PDB entry 6IDZ | X-ray diffraction, 2.71 A resolution | chains A and B

# Chain A
Molecule: Hemagglutinin HA1 chain
From: Influenza A virus
Reference sequence: R4NN21 (R4NN21_9INFA); residues 1-321 here correspond to UniProt positions 19-339 (UniProt number = residue number + 18)
Chain sequence (321 residues; each row starts with the number of its first residue):
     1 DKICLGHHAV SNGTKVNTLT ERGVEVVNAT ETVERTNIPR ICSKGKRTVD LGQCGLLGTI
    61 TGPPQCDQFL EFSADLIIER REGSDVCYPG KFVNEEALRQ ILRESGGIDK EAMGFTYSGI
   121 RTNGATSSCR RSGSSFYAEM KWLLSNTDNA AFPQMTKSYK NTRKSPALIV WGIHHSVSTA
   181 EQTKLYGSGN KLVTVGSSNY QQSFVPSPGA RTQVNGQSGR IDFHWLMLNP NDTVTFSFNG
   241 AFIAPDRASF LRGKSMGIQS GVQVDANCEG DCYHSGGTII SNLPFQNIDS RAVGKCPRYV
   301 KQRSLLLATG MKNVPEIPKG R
Not modelled in the structure: 318-321
Construct notes: engineered mutation S128 (Ala146 in R4NN21), T212 (Pro230 in R4NN21), Q217 (Leu235 in R4NN21)
Disulfide bonds: C42-C268, C54-C66, C87-C129, C272-C296
Covalent attachments: N-acetylglucosamine (NAG) linked to N28

# Chain B
Molecule: Hemagglutinin HA2 chain
From: Influenza A virus
Reference sequence: R4NN21 (R4NN21_9INFA); residues 1-177 here correspond to UniProt positions 340-516 (UniProt number = residue number + 339)
Chain sequence (177 residues; numbered 1 to 177; the number before each row is that of its first residue):
     1 GLFGAIAGFI ENGWEGLIDG WYGFRHQNAQ GEGTAADYKS TQSAIDQITG KLNRLIEKTN
    61 QQFELIDNEF NEVEKQIGNV INWTRDSITE VWSYNAELLV AMENQHTIDL ADSEMDKLYE
   121 RVKRQLRENA EEDGTGCFEI FHKCDDDCMA SIRNNTYDHS KYREEAMQNR IQIDPVK
Not modelled in the structure: 1-8, 171-177
Disulfide bonds: C144-C148
Covalent attachments: N-acetylglucosamine (NAG) linked to N82

# How chain A and chain B interact
Pairs across the interface (134):
  D1(A) with N28(B); I140(B); H142(B); K143(B); C144(B), hydrogen bond (side chain-backbone)
  K2(A) with H26(B); Q27(B), hydrogen bond (backbone-backbone); C137(B); F138(B); E139(B); I140(B); M149(B)
  I3(A) with F24(B), hydrophobic; C137(B); F138(B), hydrogen bond (backbone-backbone); I152(B), hydrophobic
  C4(A) with W14(B); F24(B); R25(B), hydrogen bond (backbone-backbone); G136(B); C137(B), disulfide
  L5(A) with F9(B); W14(B); G23(B); F24(B), hydrophobic; L118(B), hydrophobic; G136(B), hydrogen bond (backbone-backbone); F138(B), hydrophobic
  G6(A) with F9(B); W14(B); Y22(B); G23(B), hydrogen bond (backbone-backbone); M115(B)
  H7(A) with F9(B); G13(B); W14(B), hydrogen bond (backbone-backbone); W21(B); Y22(B)
  H8(A) with W14(B); L17(B); G20(B); W21(B), hydrogen bond (backbone-backbone)
  A9(A) with G13(B); W14(B), hydrogen bond (backbone-backbone); E15(B)
  S11(A) with E15(B)
  V16(A) with N104(B)
  N17(A) with A101(B); N104(B), hydrogen bond (backbone-side chain)
  T18(A) with A101(B); N104(B); Q105(B), hydrogen bond
  L19(A) with A101(B), hydrophobic; M102(B); Q105(B), hydrogen bond (backbone-side chain)
  T20(A) with Q105(B), hydrogen bond (backbone-side chain)
  R22(A) with E97(B), salt bridge
  V24(A) with I108(B), hydrophobic
  V26(A) with I108(B), hydrophobic
  T32(A) with V100(B)
  E79(A) with F70(B)
  R80(A) with F70(B)
  R81(A) with E69(B); F70(B)
  E96(A) with D67(B); N68(B), hydrogen bond; V73(B)
  Q100(A) with I66(B), hydrogen bond (side chain-backbone)
  R103(A) with L65(B)
  M256(A) with Q62(B); F63(B); E64(B)
  G257(A) with L65(B)
  Q259(A) with N68(B), hydrogen bond; E69(B), hydrogen bond (side chain-backbone); F70(B)
  S275(A) with E69(B), hydrogen bond
  N282(A) with I56(B)
  P284(A) with L55(B)
  F285(A) with A96(B), hydrophobic; L99(B), hydrophobic
  S290(A) with R85(B)
  R291(A) with D67(B), salt bridge; N68(B); E69(B), salt bridge; R85(B)
  V293(A) with F63(B); E64(B); L65(B), hydrophobic
  G294(A) with Q61(B); Q62(B); F63(B), hydrogen bond (backbone-backbone)
  K295(A) with T59(B); N60(B); Q61(B)
  C296(A) with T59(B)
  R298(A) with T59(B); W92(B)
  Y299(A) with T89(B); W92(B)
  V300(A) with W92(B); S93(B); A96(B), hydrophobic
  K301(A) with T89(B); E90(B), salt bridge; S93(B), hydrogen bond (backbone-side chain)
  Q302(A) with S93(B), hydrogen bond (side chain-backbone); E97(B), hydrogen bond
  L305(A) with A96(B), hydrophobic; E97(B); V100(B), hydrophobic
  L306(A) with V100(B); N104(B), hydrogen bond (backbone-side chain)
  L307(A) with L52(B), hydrophobic; L55(B), hydrophobic; E103(B); N104(B)
  A308(A) with N104(B), hydrogen bond (backbone-side chain); T107(B)
  T309(A) with W21(B); I48(B); L52(B)
  G310(A) with W21(B); T107(B)
  M311(A) with W21(B), hydrophobic; Y22(B); A111(B), hydrophobic
  V314(A) with G13(B), hydrogen bond (backbone-backbone)
  P315(A) with N12(B)
  E316(A) with N12(B); G13(B); W14(B); E15(B), hydrogen bond (side chain-backbone)
  I317(A) with N12(B), hydrogen bond (backbone-side chain)
Interface residues without a listed pair, chain A (63 interface residues in all): V10, T30, R99, E104, S255, I258, S260, L283, K312
Interface residues without a listed pair, chain B (67 interface residues in all): E11, G16, Y119, V122, L126, D133
Inter-chain disulfides: C4(A)-C137(B)

# Overview
Chain A and chain B form an interface of 63 and 67 residues respectively, with 1 disulfide bond, 27 hydrogen
bonds and 4 salt bridges. Among the polar pairs are R22(A)-E97(B), R291(A)-D67(B) and R291(A)-E69(B).
N-acetylglucosamine is covalently linked to N28(A). Covalently linked N-acetylglucosamine: at N82(B).
Here chain A is Hemagglutinin HA1 chain and chain B is Hemagglutinin HA2 chain, both from Influenza A virus.
Entry 6IDZ (Crystal structure of H7 hemagglutinin mutant H7-SVTQ ( A138S, P221T, L226Q) with 3'SLN) was
determined by X-ray diffraction together with 6ICW, 6ICX, 6ICY, 6ID2, 6ID3, 6ID5 and 4 further entries from
the same study.
